Entry 7FFL (electron microscopy, 3.10 A resolution); this record covers chains C and G of the 15 polymer chains in the assembly.

Chain C (and G):
Name: Spike glycoprotein E1
From: Venezuelan equine encephalitis virus (strain TC-83)
Notes: chain G of this document is another copy of the same molecule, construct and numbering; everything in this record applies to it too
UniProtKB: P05674 (POLS_EEVV8); residues 1-442 here correspond to UniProt positions 813-1254 (UniProt number = residue number + 812)
Sequence (442 residues; row label = number of the first residue in the row):
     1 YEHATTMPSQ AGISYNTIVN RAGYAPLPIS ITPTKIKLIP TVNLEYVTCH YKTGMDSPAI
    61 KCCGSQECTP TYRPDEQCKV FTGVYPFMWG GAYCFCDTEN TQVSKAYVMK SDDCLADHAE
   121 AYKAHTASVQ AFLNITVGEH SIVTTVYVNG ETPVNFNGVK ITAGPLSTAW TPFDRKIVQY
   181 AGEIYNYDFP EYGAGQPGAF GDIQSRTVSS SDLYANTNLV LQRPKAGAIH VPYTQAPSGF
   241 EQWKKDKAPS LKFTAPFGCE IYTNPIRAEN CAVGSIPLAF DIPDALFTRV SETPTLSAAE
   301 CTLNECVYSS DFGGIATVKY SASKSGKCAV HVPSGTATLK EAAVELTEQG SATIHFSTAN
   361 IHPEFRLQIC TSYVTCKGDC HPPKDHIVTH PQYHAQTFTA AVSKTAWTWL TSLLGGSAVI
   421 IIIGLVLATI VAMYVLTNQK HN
Disulfides: C62-C94, C63-C96, C259-C271, C301-C376, C306-C380, C328-C370
Swiss-Prot annotation at these positions:
  - region: V84 to T101 (E1 fusion peptide loop)
  - glycosylation: N134 (N-linked (GlcNAc...) asparagine)

Interface between chain C and chain G:
Residue-residue contacts (15; chain C residue first):
  T41(C) - T41(G)
  K123(C) - N149(G)
  K123(C) - E151(G)  salt bridge
  H125(C) - T126(G)
  T126(C) - T126(G)
  N149(C) - K123(G)
  E151(C) - K123(G)  salt bridge
  E151(C) - R175(G)  salt bridge
  E151(C) - E191(G)
  T152(C) - E191(G)  hydrogen bond
  P153(C) - Y192(G)
  N155(C) - G193(G)  hydrogen bond (side chain-backbone)
  E191(C) - E151(G)
  E191(C) - T152(G)  hydrogen bond
  G193(C) - N155(G)  hydrogen bond (backbone-side chain)
Also at the interface, not in a pair above, chain C (14 interface residues in all): R175, Y192, A194
Also at the interface, not in a pair above, chain G (15 interface residues in all): H125, P153, K160, A194

Overview:
Chain C and chain G form an interface of 14 and 15 residues respectively, with 4 hydrogen bonds and 3 salt
bridges. Among the polar pairs are K123(C)-E151(G), E151(C)-R175(G) and T152(C)-E191(G).
Chain C and chain G are both Spike glycoprotein E1 (Venezuelan equine encephalitis virus (strain TC-83)); the
structure, Cryo-EM structure of VEEV VLP-LDLRAD3-D1 complex at the 2-fold axes, was determined by electron
microscopy together with 7FFE, 7FFF, 7FFN, 7FFO and 7FFQ from the same study.
